5UUG - chains A and C of the 3 polymer chains in the assembly; structure by X-ray diffraction, 1.71 A resolution.

Chain A:
Name: DNA-7-methylguanine glycosylase
Organism: Bacillus cereus
UniProtKB: C2T7T7 (C2T7T7_BACCE); numbering as in UniProt (aligned over 1-237)
Sequence (241 residues; each row starts with the number of its first residue; numbers below 1 keep their minus sign (Gly-3 is residue -3)):
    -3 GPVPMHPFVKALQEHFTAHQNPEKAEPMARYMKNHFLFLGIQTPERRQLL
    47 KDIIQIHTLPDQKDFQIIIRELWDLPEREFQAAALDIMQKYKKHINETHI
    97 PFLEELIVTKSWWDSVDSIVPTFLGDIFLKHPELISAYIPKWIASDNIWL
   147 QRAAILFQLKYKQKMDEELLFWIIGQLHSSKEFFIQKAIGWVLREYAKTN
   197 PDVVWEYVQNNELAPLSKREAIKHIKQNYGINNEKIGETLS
Unresolved in the structure: -3 to -2, 226-237
Differences from the reference sequence: expression tag (-3 to 0)
Residues lining bound ligands: yatakemycin-adenine nucleobase adduct (YTA): Pro23, Met24, Tyr27, Met28, Gln38, Trp109, Asp110, Leu155, Lys156, Trp187
What the authors report for this chain:
  - catalytic residues: Asp113 (proposed by the authors, not directly observed)
  - catalytic residues: Trp109, Trp187
  - mutagenesis - Y27A, Q38A, K156A: unchanged catalytic activity
  - mutagenesis - W109A (76-fold), D113A (760-fold), W187A (25-fold): decreased catalytic activity

Chain C:
Molecule: 9-nt DNA strand
Sequence (9 nucleotides; row label = number of the first residue in the row):
     1 TGCTTTGCC
Residues lining bound ligands: yatakemycin-adenine nucleobase adduct (YTA): DT4, DT5, DT6, DG7, DC8, DC9

Interface between chain A and chain C:
Residue-residue contacts (7; chain A residue first):
  Gln38(A) - DT6(C)  sugar contact
  Gln38(A) - DG7(C)  phosphate contact
  Thr39(A) - DG7(C)  hydrogen bond to the phosphate
  Thr39(A) - DC8(C)  phosphate contact
  Pro40(A) - DG7(C)  phosphate contact
  Arg43(A) - DC8(C)  salt bridge to the phosphate
  Lys156(A) - DC9(C)  salt bridge to the phosphate

In short:
5 residues of chain A face 4 of chain C across their interface; the contacts include 1 hydrogen bond and 2
salt bridges. Polar contacts include Thr39(A)-DG7(C), Arg43(A)-DC8(C) and Lys156(A)-DC9(C). From the paper:
catalytic residues Asp113(A), Trp109(A) and Trp187(A); W109A, D113A and W187A of chain A reduce catalytic
activity; 6 substitutions were tested in all.
Chain A is DNA-7-methylguanine glycosylase (Bacillus cereus) and chain C is a 9-nt DNA strand; the structure,
Bacillus cereus DNA glycosylase AlkD bound to a yatakemycin-adenine nucleobase adduct and DNA containing an
abasic ..., was determined by X-ray diffraction (same publication as 5UUF and 5UUH).
